PDB entry 5EC1 | X-ray diffraction, 2.75 A resolution | chains A and B of the 3 polymer chains in the assembly

Chain A:
Name: Antibody Fab Fragment Light Chain
From: Mus musculus
Notes: antibody fragment or engineered binder
Amino-acid sequence (219 residues; row label = number of the first residue in the row):
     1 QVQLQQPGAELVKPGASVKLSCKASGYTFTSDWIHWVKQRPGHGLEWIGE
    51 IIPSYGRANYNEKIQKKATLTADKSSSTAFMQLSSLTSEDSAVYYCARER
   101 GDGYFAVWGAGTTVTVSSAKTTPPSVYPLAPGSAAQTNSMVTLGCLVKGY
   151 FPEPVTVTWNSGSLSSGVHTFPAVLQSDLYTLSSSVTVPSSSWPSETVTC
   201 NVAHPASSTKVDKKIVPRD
Disulfides: Cys-22/Cys-96, Cys-145/Cys-200

Chain B:
Name: Antibody Fab Fragment Light Chain
From: Mus musculus
Notes: antibody fragment or engineered binder
Amino-acid sequence (209 residues; numbered 1 to 209; the number before each row is that of its first residue):
     1 DILLTQSPAILSVSPGERVSFSCRASQSIGTDIHWYQQRTNGSPRLLIKY
    51 ASESISGIPSRFSGSGSGTDFTLSINSVESEDIANYYCQQSNRWPFTFGS
   101 GTKLEIKRADAAPTVSIFPPSSEQLTSGGASVVCFLNNFYPKDINVKWKI
   151 DGSERQNGVLNSWTDQDSKDSTYSMSSTLTLTKDEYERHNSYTCEATHKT
   201 STSPIVKSF
Disulfides: Cys-23/Cys-88, Cys-134/Cys-194

Chain A / chain B interface:
Residue-residue contacts (79; chain A residue first):
  His-35(A) with Phe-96(B)
  Gln-39(A) with Gln-38(B), hydrogen bond; Tyr-87(B)
  His-43(A) with Tyr-87(B)
  Gly-44(A) with Tyr-87(B)
  Leu-45(A) with Tyr-87(B); Phe-98(B), hydrophobic
  Trp-47(A) with Trp-94(B), hydrophobic; Pro-95(B), hydrophobic; Phe-96(B)
  Glu-50(A) with Trp-94(B), hydrogen bond
  Asn-59(A) with Trp-94(B)
  Tyr-60(A) with Trp-94(B)
  Tyr-95(A) with Gln-38(B), hydrogen bond; Gly-42(B), hydrogen bond (side chain-backbone); Ser-43(B); Pro-44(B)
  Glu-99(A) with Phe-96(B)
  Asp-102(A) with Tyr-50(B), hydrogen bond (backbone-side chain)
  Gly-103(A) with His-34(B); Gln-89(B), hydrogen bond (backbone-side chain); Ser-91(B); Phe-96(B)
  Tyr-104(A) with His-34(B); Tyr-36(B); Leu-46(B), hydrophobic; Lys-49(B), hydrogen bond; Tyr-50(B), hydrophobic
  Phe-105(A) with Tyr-36(B), hydrogen bond (backbone-side chain); Leu-46(B); Gln-89(B); Phe-98(B), hydrophobic
  Trp-108(A) with Tyr-36(B); Pro-44(B); Phe-98(B), hydrophobic
  Gly-109(A) with Ser-43(B)
  Tyr-127(A) with Ser-121(B); Glu-123(B); Gln-124(B); Ser-127(B), hydrogen bond
  Pro-128(A) with Ser-121(B); Glu-123(B)
  Leu-129(A) with Phe-118(B); Val-133(B), hydrophobic; Phe-135(B), hydrophobic
  Ala-130(A) with Phe-118(B); Pro-119(B)
  Pro-131(A) with Phe-118(B)
  Thr-142(A) with Ser-116(B); Phe-118(B)
  Leu-146(A) with Gln-124(B); Ser-131(B)
  Lys-148(A) with Thr-180(B), hydrogen bond
  Ser-165(A) with Lys-169(B)
  Gly-167(A) with Lys-169(B)
  Val-168(A) with Lys-169(B), hydrogen bond (backbone-side chain)
  His-169(A) with Asn-137(B), hydrogen bond; Asn-138(B); Asp-167(B), salt bridge; Ser-174(B), hydrogen bond
  Phe-171(A) with Phe-135(B), hydrophobic; Asn-137(B); Ser-162(B); Thr-164(B); Ser-174(B); Met-175(B); Ser-176(B)
  Pro-172(A) with Ser-162(B), hydrogen bond (backbone-side chain); Trp-163(B); Thr-164(B)
  Val-174(A) with Leu-160(B), hydrophobic; Asn-161(B)
  Ser-183(A) with Phe-135(B)
  Ser-184(A) with Phe-135(B)
  Ser-185(A) with Phe-135(B); Asn-137(B)
  Lys-213(A) with Glu-123(B), salt bridge
  Arg-218(A) with Pro-119(B); Pro-120(B)
Other interface residues (no listed pair), chain A (45 interface residues in all): Val-37, Asn-61, Ala-106, Gly-132, Leu-143, Gly-144, Thr-170, Gln-176
Other interface residues (no listed pair), chain B (41 interface residues in all): Asp-1

Summary:
The interface between chain A and chain B involves 45 residues on one side and 41 on the other; the contacts
include 14 hydrogen bonds and 2 salt bridges. Among the polar pairs are His-169(A)/Asp-167(B),
Lys-213(A)/Glu-123(B) and Gln-39(A)/Gln-38(B).
Chain A is Antibody Fab Fragment Light Chain and chain B is Antibody Fab Fragment Light Chain, both from Mus
musculus; the structure, KcsA with V76ester mutation, was determined by X-ray diffraction, deposited together
with 5EBL, 5EBM, 5EBW and 5EC2.
